2VZS - chain A; structure by X-ray diffraction, 1.85 A resolution.

[Chain A]
Protein: Exo-beta-D-glucosaminidase
From: Amycolatopsis orientalis
Reference sequence: Q56F26 (Q56F26_AMYOR); residues 2-1032 here = UniProt positions 2-1032
Sequence (1032 residues; each row starts with the number of its first residue):
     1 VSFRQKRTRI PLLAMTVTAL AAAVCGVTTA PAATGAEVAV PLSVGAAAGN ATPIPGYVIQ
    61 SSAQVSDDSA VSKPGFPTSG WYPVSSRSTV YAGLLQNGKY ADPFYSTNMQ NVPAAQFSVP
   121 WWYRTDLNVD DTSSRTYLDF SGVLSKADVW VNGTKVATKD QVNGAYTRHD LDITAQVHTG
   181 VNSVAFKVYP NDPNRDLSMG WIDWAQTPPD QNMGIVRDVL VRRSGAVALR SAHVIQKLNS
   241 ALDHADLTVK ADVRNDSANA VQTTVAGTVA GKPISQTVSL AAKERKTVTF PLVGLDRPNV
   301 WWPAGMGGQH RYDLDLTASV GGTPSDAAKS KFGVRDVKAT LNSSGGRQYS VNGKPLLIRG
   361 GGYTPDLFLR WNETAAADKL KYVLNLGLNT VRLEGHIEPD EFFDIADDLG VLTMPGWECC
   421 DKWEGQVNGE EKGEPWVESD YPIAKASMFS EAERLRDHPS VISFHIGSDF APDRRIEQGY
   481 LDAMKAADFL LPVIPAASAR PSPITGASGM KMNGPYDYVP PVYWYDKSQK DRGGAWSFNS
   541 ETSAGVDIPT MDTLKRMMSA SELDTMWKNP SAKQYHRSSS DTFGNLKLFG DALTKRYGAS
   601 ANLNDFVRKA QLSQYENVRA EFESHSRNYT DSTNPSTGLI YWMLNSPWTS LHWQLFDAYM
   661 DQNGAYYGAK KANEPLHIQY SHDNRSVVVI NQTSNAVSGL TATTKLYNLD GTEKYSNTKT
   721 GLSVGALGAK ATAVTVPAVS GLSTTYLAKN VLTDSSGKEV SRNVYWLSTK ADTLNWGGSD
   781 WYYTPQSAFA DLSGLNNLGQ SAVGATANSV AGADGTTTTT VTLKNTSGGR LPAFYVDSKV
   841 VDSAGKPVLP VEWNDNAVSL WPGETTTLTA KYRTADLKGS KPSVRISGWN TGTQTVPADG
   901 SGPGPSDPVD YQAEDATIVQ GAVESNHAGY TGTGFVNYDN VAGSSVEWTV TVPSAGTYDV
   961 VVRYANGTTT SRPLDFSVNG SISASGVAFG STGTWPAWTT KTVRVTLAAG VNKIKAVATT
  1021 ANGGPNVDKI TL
Disordered / not traced: 1-41, 900-1032
Differences from the reference sequence: conflict Asn750 (Trp in Q56F26)
Cystine bridges: Cys419-Cys420
Metal / ion sites: Cd2+ site 1: Asn299 (shared with 1 residue of chain B); Cd2+ site 2: Asn428, Gly429, Glu431, Gly433
Ligand contacts: 2-amino-2-deoxy-beta-D-glucopyranose (GCS): Ile202, Asp203, Trp204, Glu394, Cys419, Cys420, Ser468, Asp469, Met512, Tyr516, Glu541, Phe583, Trp642, Trp653, Trp781

[Summary]
Ligands of chain A: 2-amino-2-deoxy-beta-D-glucopyranose. Asn428, Gly429, Glu431 and Gly433 form the Cd2+ site
2.
Chain A is Exo-beta-D-glucosaminidase (Amycolatopsis orientalis); the structure, Chitosan Product complex of
Amycolatopsis orientalis exo-chitosanase CsxA, was determined by X-ray diffraction together with 2VZO, 2VZT,
2VZU and 2VZV from the same study.
